2WNQ - chains B and D of the 4 polymer chains in the assembly; structure by X-ray diffraction, 1.80 A resolution.

== Chain B (and D) ==
Molecule: N-acetylneuraminate lyase
From: Escherichia coli
Notes: EC 4.1.3.3; chain D of this document is another copy of the same molecule, construct and numbering; everything in this record applies to it too
Reference sequence: P0A6L4 (NANA_ECOLI); numbering as in UniProt (aligned over 2-297)
Chain sequence (304 residues; row label = number of the first residue in the row; numbers below 1 keep their minus sign (Met-6 is residue -6)):
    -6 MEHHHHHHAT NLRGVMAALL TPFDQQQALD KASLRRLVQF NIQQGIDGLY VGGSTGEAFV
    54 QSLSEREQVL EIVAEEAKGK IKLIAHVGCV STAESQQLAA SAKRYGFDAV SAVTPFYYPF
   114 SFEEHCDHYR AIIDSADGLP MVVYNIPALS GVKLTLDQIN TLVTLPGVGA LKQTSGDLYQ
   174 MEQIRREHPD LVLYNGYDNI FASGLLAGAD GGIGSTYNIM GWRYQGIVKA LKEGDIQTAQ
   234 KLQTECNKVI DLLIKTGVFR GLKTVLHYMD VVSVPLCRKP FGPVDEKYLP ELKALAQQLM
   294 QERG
Not modelled in the structure: -6 to 2, 297 (chain D: -6 to -2, 296-297)
Sequence notes: expression tag (-6 to 1); engineered mutation Asn192 (Glu in P0A6L4)
Swiss-Prot annotation at these positions:
  - active site: Tyr137 (Proton donor), Lys165 (Schiff-base intermediate with substrate)
  - binding site (aceneuramate): Ser47, Thr48, Thr167, Gly189, Asp191, Ser208
  - binding site (pyruvate): Ser47, Thr48
  - binding site (aldehydo-N-acetyl-D-mannosamine): Thr167, Gly189, Asp191, Ser208
  - site (Required to correctly position the proton donor): Ser47, Tyr110
  - mutagenesis: Ser47 (S47A: 21-fold decrease in catalytic efficiency for the cleavage of Neu5Ac; S47C: 40-fold decrease in catalytic efficiency for the cleavage of Neu5Ac ...), Thr48 (T48A/S: Slight increase in catalytic efficiency for the cleavage of Neu5Ac), Tyr110 (Y110A: 40-fold decrease in catalytic efficiency for the cleavage of Neu5Ac; Y110F: No significant change in kinetic parameters for the cleavage of Neu5Ac), Tyr137 (Y137A: Loss of Neu5Ac cleavage activity. Is still able to form a Schiff base with the substrate; Y137F: Retains very low Neu5Ac cleavage activity), Leu142 (L142R: Changes substrate preference. Maintains much of its original N-acetylneuraminate lyase activity, but shows a 19-fold increase in condensation of L-aspartate beta-semialdehyde (L-ASA) and ...), Thr167 (T167A: 4-fold decrease in catalytic efficiency for the cleavage of Neu5Ac; T167S: No significant change in kinetic parameters for the cleavage of Neu5Ac), Phe252 (F252A/Y: No significant change in kinetic parameters for the cleavage of Neu5Ac)
From the paper describing this entry:
  - mutagenesis - E192N: increased catalytic activity on DPAH

== How chain B and chain D interact ==
Residue-residue contacts (47; chain B residue first):
  Gly169(B) with Gly169(D)
  Leu171(B) with Leu171(D), hydrophobic; Ile193(D)
  Tyr172(B) with Asn192(D); Ile193(D); Asn240(D); Ile243(D); Asp244(D), hydrogen bond; Ile247(D)
  Glu175(B) with Thr237(D), hydrogen bond; Asn240(D)
  Gln176(B) with Asp244(D), hydrogen bond
  Arg179(B) with Thr237(D); Asn240(D); Lys241(D); Asp244(D), salt bridge
  Asn192(B) with Tyr172(D)
  Ile193(B) with Leu171(D); Tyr172(D)
  Ala195(B) with Leu199(D)
  Ser196(B) with Leu171(D); Ser196(D), hydrogen bond (side chain-backbone); Ala200(D)
  Leu198(B) with Gln233(D)
  Leu199(B) with Ala195(D); Ser196(D); Leu199(D), hydrophobic; Ile229(D), hydrophobic; Gln233(D), hydrogen bond (backbone-side chain)
  Ala200(B) with Ser196(D)
  Leu224(B) with Ile229(D)
  Gly227(B) with Gly227(D)
  Ile229(B) with Leu199(D), hydrophobic; Leu224(D)
  Gln233(B) with Leu198(D), hydrogen bond (side chain-backbone); Leu199(D), hydrogen bond (side chain-backbone)
  Thr237(B) with Glu175(D), hydrogen bond; Arg179(D)
  Asn240(B) with Tyr172(D); Glu175(D); Arg179(D)
  Lys241(B) with Arg179(D)
  Ile243(B) with Tyr172(D)
  Asp244(B) with Tyr172(D), hydrogen bond; Gln176(D); Arg179(D), salt bridge
  Ile247(B) with Tyr172(D)
Other interface residues (no listed pair), chain D (24 interface residues in all): Gly201

== In short ==
The interface between chain B and chain D involves 23 residues on one side and 24 on the other; the contacts
include 9 hydrogen bonds and 2 salt bridges. Among the polar pairs are Arg179(B)-Asp244(D),
Tyr172(B)-Asp244(D) and Glu175(B)-Thr237(D). The paper reports that E192N of chain B increases catalytic
activity on DPAH.
Both chains are N-acetylneuraminate lyase (Escherichia coli). Entry 2WNQ (Structure of the E192N mutant of E.
coli N-acetylneuraminic acid lyase in space group P21) was determined by X-ray diffraction (same publication
as 2WNN, 2WNZ, 2WO5 and 2WPB).
